PDB entry 4JUO | X-ray diffraction, 6.53 A resolution (low resolution: residue-level contacts below are approximate; hydrogen-bond / salt-bridge calls are withheld) | chains A and F of the 6 polymer chains in the assembly

Chain A:
Name: DNA topoisomerase 4 subunit A
Organism: Streptococcus pneumoniae
Notes: EC 5.99.1.3; fragment: ParC55
UniProt: P72525 (PARC_STRPN); numbering as in UniProt (aligned over 1-488)
Amino-acid sequence (496 residues; each row starts with the number of its first residue):
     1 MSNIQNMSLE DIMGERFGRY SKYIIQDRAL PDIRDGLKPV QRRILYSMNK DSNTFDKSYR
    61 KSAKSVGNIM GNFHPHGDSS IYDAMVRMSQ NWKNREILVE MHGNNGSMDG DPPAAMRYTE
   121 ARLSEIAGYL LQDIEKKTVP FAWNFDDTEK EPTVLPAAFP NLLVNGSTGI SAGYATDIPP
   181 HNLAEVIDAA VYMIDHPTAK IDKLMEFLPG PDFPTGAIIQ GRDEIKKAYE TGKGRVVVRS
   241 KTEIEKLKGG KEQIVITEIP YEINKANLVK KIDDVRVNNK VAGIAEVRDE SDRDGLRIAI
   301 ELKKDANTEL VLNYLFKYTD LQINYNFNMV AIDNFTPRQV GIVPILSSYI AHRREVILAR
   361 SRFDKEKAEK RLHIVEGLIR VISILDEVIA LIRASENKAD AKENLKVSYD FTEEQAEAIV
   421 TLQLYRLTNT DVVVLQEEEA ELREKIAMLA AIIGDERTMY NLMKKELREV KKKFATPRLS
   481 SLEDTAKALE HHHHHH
Disordered / not traced: 1-2, 341, 430, 475, 485-496
Sequence notes: conflict Thr-257 (Ile in P72525); expression tag (489-496)

Chain F:
Molecule: E-site DNA
Sequence (15 nucleotides; numbered 1 to 15; the number before each row is that of its first residue):
     1 AGTCATTCAT GACCT
Disordered / not traced: 12-15

How chain A and chain F interact:
Pairs across the interface - 14 pairs, chain A then chain F:
  Pro-112(A) / DG2(F)
  Pro-113(A) / DG2(F)
  Arg-117(A) / DA1(F)
  Tyr-118(A) / DA1(F)
  Ile-170(A) / DC8(F)
  Ile-170(A) / DA9(F)
  Ser-171(A) / DC8(F)
  Ser-171(A) / DA9(F)
  Ala-172(A) / DA9(F)
  Gly-173(A) / DA9(F)
  Tyr-174(A) / DA9(F)
  Ala-175(A) / DA9(F)
  Asn-326(A) / DG11(F)
  Asn-328(A) / DT10(F)
Interface residues without a listed pair, chain A (13 interface residues in all): Phe-17

Summary:
The interface between chain A and chain F involves 13 residues on one side and 6 on the other.
Chain A is DNA topoisomerase 4 subunit A (Streptococcus pneumoniae) and chain F is E-site DNA; the structure,
A low-resolution three-gate structure of topoisomerase IV from Streptococcus pneumoniae in space group H32,
was determined by X-ray diffraction (same publication as 4I3H).
